Entry 2LEC (solution NMR); this record covers chains A and B.

== Chain A ==
Molecule: Serine/arginine-rich splicing factor 2
Source organism: Homo sapiens
Notes: fragment: RRM domain residues 1-101
UniProt: Q01130 (SRSF2_HUMAN); numbering as in UniProt (aligned over 1-101)
Chain sequence (135 residues; each row starts with the number of its first residue; numbers below 1 keep their minus sign (Met-33 is residue -33)):
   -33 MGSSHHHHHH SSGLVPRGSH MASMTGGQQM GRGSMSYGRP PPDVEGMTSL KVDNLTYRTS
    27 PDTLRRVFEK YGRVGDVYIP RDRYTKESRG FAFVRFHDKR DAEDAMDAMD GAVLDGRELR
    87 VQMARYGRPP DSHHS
Not modelled in the structure: -33 to 0
Differences from the reference sequence: initiating methionine (-33); expression tag (-32 to 0)
From the paper describing this entry:
  - mutagenesis - K17A, D42A, Y44A, D48A, R61A, R86A: decreased binding to the 6-nt RNA strand (chain B)
  - mutagenesis - F59A: decreased stability
  - mutagenesis - Q88A: unchanged binding to the 6-nt RNA strand (chain B)
  - binding site for the 6-nt RNA strand (chain B): Lys17, Phe59, Arg61, Arg91, Tyr92
  - specificity-determining residues: Lys17

== Chain B ==
Molecule: 6-nt RNA strand
Sequence (6 nucleotides; numbered 102 to 107; the number before each row is that of its first residue):
   102 UGGAGU

== Chain A / chain B interface ==
Contacting residue pairs (34; chain A residue first):
  Tyr3(A) - G106(B)  base contact
  Gly4(A) - G106(B)  sugar contact
  Gly4(A) - U107(B)  phosphate contact
  Arg5(A) - G106(B)  sugar contact
  Arg5(A) - U107(B)  base contact
  Pro6(A) - G106(B)  base contact
  Lys17(A) - G103(B)  sugar contact
  Asp42(A) - G106(B)  base contact
  Tyr44(A) - G104(B)  sugar contact
  Tyr44(A) - A105(B)  phosphate contact
  Tyr44(A) - G106(B)  base contact
  Pro46(A) - G104(B)  sugar contact
  Pro46(A) - A105(B)  base contact
  Asp48(A) - A105(B)  base contact
  Arg49(A) - A105(B)  sugar contact
  Arg49(A) - G106(B)  phosphate contact
  Tyr50(A) - A105(B)  base contact
  Phe57(A) - U102(B)  sugar contact
  Phe57(A) - G103(B)  phosphate contact
  Phe57(A) - G104(B)  phosphate contact
  Phe59(A) - G104(B)  base contact
  Arg61(A) - G104(B)  base contact
  Met89(A) - G103(B)  base contact
  Ala90(A) - G103(B)  base contact
  Arg91(A) - G103(B)  base contact
  Tyr92(A) - G103(B)  sugar contact
  Tyr92(A) - G104(B)  base contact
  Gly93(A) - G104(B)  base contact
  Arg94(A) - G104(B)  base contact
  Arg94(A) - G106(B)  base contact
  Pro95(A) - A105(B)  phosphate contact
  Ser98(A) - A105(B)  base contact
  His99(A) - A105(B)  base contact
  His99(A) - G106(B)  phosphate contact
Interface residues without a listed pair, chain A (24 interface residues in all): Asp19

== Summary ==
Chain A and chain B form an interface of 24 and 6 residues respectively. The paper reports a binding site for
the 6-nt RNA strand (chain B) at Lys17(A), Phe59(A) and Arg61(A) among others; K17A, D42A and Y44A of chain A,
among others, reduce binding to the 6-nt RNA strand (chain B); 8 substitutions were tested in all.
Chain A is Serine/arginine-rich splicing factor 2 (Homo sapiens) and chain B is a 6-nt RNA strand; the
structure, Solution structure of human SRSF2 (SC35) RRM in complex with 5'-UGGAGU-3', was determined by
solution NMR, deposited together with 2LEB.
